7SL7 - chains A and D of the 10 polymer chains in the assembly; structure by electron microscopy, 3.10 A resolution.

== Chain A ==
Protein: Insulin receptor
From: Mus musculus
Notes: EC 2.7.10.1
Reference sequence: P15208 (INSR_MOUSE); residues -26 to 1345 here correspond to UniProt positions 1-1372 (UniProt number = residue number + 27)
Amino-acid sequence (1372 residues; row label = number of the first residue in the row; numbers below 1 keep their minus sign (Met-26 is residue -26)):
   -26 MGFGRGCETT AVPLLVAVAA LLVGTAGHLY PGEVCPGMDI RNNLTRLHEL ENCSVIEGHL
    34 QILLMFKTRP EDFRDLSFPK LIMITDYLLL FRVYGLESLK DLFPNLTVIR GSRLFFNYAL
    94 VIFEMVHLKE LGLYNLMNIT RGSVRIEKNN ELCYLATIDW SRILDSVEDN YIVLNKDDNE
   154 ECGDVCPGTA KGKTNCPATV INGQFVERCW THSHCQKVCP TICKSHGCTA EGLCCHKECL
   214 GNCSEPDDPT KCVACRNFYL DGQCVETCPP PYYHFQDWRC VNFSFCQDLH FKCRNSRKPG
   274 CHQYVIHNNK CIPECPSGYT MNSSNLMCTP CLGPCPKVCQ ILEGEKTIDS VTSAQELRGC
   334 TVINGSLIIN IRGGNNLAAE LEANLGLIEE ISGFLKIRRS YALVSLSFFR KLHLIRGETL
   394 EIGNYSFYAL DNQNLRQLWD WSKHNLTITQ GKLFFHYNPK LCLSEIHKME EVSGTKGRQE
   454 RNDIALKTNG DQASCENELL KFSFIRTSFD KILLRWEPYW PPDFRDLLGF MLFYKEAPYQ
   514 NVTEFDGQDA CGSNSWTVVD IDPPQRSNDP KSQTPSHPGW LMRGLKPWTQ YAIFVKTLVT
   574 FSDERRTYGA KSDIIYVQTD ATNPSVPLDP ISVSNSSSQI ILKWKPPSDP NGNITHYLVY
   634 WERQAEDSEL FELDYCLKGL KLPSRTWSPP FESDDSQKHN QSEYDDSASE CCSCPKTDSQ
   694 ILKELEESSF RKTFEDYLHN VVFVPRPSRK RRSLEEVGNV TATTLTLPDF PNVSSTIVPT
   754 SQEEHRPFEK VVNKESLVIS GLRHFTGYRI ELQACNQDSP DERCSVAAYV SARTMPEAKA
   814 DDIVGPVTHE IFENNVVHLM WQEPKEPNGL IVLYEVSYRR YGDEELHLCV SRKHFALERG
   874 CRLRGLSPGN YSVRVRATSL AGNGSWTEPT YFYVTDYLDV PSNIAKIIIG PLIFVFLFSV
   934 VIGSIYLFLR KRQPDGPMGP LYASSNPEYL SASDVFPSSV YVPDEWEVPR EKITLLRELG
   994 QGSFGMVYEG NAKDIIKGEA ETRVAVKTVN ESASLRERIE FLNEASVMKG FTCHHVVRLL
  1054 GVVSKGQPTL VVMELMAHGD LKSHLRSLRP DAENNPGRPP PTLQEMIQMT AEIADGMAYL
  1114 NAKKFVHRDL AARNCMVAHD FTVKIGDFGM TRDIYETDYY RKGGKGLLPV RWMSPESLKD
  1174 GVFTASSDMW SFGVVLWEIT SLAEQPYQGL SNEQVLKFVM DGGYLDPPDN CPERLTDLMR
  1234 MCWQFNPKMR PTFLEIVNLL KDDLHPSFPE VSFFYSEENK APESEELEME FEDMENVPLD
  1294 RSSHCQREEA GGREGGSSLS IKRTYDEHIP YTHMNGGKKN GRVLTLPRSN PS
Unresolved in the structure: -26 to 0, 163-167, 271-273, 519-527, 540-548, 659-686, 721-757, 911-1345
UniProt features mapped onto this chain:
  - region: Glu708 to Phe716 (Insulin-binding), Asn959 to Tyr962 (Important for interaction with IRS1, SHC1 and STAT5B), Tyr1324 to Met1327 (PIK3R1 binding)
  - active site: Asp1122 (Proton donor/acceptor)
  - binding site (ATP): Ser996, Lys1020, Glu1067 to Asp1073, Arg1126, Asn1127, Asp1140
  - site: Phe39 (Insulin-binding)
  - modified residue: Ser373 (Phosphoserine), Tyr374 (Phosphotyrosine), Ser380 (Phosphoserine), Tyr962 (Phosphotyrosine), Cys1046 (S-nitrosocysteine), Tyr1148 (Phosphotyrosine), Tyr1152 (Phosphotyrosine), Tyr1153 (Phosphotyrosine), Tyr1318 (Phosphotyrosine), Tyr1324 (Phosphotyrosine)
  - glycosylation (N-linked (GlcNAc...) asparagine): Asn16, Asn25, Asn78, Asn111, Asn215, Asn255, Asn295, Asn337, Asn397, Asn418, Asn514, Asn608, Asn626, Asn673, Asn732, Asn745, Asn883, Asn896
  - cross-link: Lys1042 (Glycyl lysine isopeptide (Lys-Gly) (interchain with G-Cter in ubiquitin))
Disulfides: Cys8-Cys26, Cys126-Cys155, Cys159-Cys182, Cys169-Cys188, Cys192-Cys201, Cys196-Cys207, Cys208-Cys216, Cys212-Cys225, Cys228-Cys237, Cys241-Cys253, Cys259-Cys284, Cys266-Cys274, Cys288-Cys301, Cys312-Cys333, Cys435-Cys468, Cys649-Cys862, Cys788-Cys797

== Chain D ==
Protein: Insulin A chain (L13R)
From: Homo sapiens
Reference sequence: P01308 (INS_HUMAN); residues 1-21 here correspond to UniProt positions 90-110 (UniProt number = residue number + 89)
Amino-acid sequence (21 residues; numbered 1 to 21; the number before each row is that of its first residue):
     1 GIVEQCCTSI CSRYQLENYC N
Differences from the reference sequence: engineered mutation Arg13 (Leu102 in P01308)
Disulfides: Cys6-Cys11

== Interface between chain A and chain D ==
Pairs across the interface (19; chain A residue first):
  Asp496(A) with Cys7(D), hydrogen bond
  Arg498(A) with Cys7(D)
  Asp709(A) with Val3(D)
  His712(A) with Ile2(D); Val3(D)
  Asn713(A) with Gly1(D); Ile2(D), hydrogen bond (side chain-backbone); Val3(D), hydrogen bond (side chain-backbone); Glu4(D), hydrogen bond
  Phe716(A) with Ile2(D), hydrophobic; Tyr19(D), hydrophobic
  Val717(A) with Asn18(D); Tyr19(D)
  Pro718(A) with Asn18(D); Tyr19(D), hydrophobic
  Arg719(A) with Glu17(D), salt bridge; Asn18(D), hydrogen bond (backbone-backbone); Cys20(D), hydrogen bond (side chain-backbone); Asn21(D)

== In short ==
9 residues of chain A face 10 of chain D across their interface, with 6 hydrogen bonds and 1 salt bridge.
Polar contacts include Arg719(A)-Glu17(D), Asp496(A)-Cys7(D) and Asn713(A)-Ile2(D). From UniProt: active-site
residue Asp1122(A) and 12 ATP-binding residues on chain A.
Chain A is Insulin receptor (Mus musculus) and chain D is Insulin A chain (L13R) (Homo sapiens); the
structure, Full-length insulin receptor bound with both site 1 binding deficient mutant insulin (A-V3E) and
site 2 ..., was determined by electron microscopy (same publication as 7SL1, 7SL2, 7SL3, 7SL4, 7SL6, 7STH and
3 further entries).
